8OWV - chains EEE and FFF of the 3 polymer chains in the assembly; structure by X-ray diffraction, 1.73 A resolution.

[Chain EEE]
Molecule: Spike protein S1
Source organism: Severe acute respiratory syndrome coronavirus 2
UniProtKB: P0DTC2 (SPIKE_SARS2); residues 331-532 here = UniProt positions 331-532
Amino-acid sequence (209 residues; each row starts with the number of its first residue):
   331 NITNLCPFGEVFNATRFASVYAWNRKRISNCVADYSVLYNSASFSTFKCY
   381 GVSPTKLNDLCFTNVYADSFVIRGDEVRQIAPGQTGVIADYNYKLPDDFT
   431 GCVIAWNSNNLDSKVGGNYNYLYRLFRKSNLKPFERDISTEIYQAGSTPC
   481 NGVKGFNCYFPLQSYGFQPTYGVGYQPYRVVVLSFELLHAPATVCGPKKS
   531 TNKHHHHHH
Not modelled in the structure: 529-539
Sequence notes: conflict V417 (Lys in P0DTC2); variant K484 (Glu in P0DTC2), Y501 (Asn in P0DTC2); expression tag (533-539)
Disulfide bonds: C336-C361, C379-C432, C391-C525, C480-C488
Covalent attachments: N-acetylglucosamine (NAG) linked to N343
Curated features (UniProtKB/Swiss-Prot):
  - region: R403 to D405 (Integrin-binding motif), N448 to F456 (Immunodominant HLA epitope recognized by the CD8+)
  - glycosylation (N-linked (GlcNAc...) asparagine): N331 (complex), N343 (complex)
  - natural variant: G339 (G339D: In strain: Omicron/BA.1, Omicron/BA.2 and 4 more; G339H: In strain: Omicron/BA.2.75, Omicron/XBB.1.5 and 1 more), R346 (R346K: In strain: Mu/B.1.621; R346T: In strain: Omicron/BQ.1.1, Omicron/XBB.1.5 and 1 more), L368 (L368I: In strain: Omicron/XBB.1.5, Omicron/EG.5.1), S371 (S371F: In strain: Omicron/BA.2, Omicron/BA.2.12.1 and 6 more; S371L: In strain: Omicron/BA.1), S373 (S373P: In strain: Omicron/BA.1, Omicron/BA.2 and 7 more), S375 (S375F: In strain: Omicron/BA.1, Omicron/BA.2 and 7 more), T376 (T376A: In strain: Omicron/BA.2, Omicron/BA.2.12.1 and 5 more), D405 (D405N: In strain: Omicron/BA.2, Omicron/BA.2.12.1 and 6 more), R408 (R408S: In strain: Omicron/BA.2, Omicron/BA.2.12.1 and 6 more), N440 (N440K: In strain: Omicron/BA.1, Omicron/BA.2 and 7 more), K444 (K444T: In strain: Omicron/BQ.1.1), V445 (V445P: In strain: Omicron/XBB.1.5, Omicron/EG.5.1), 15 further natural variant entries in UniProt
  - mutagenesis: N331 (N331Q: Reduced viral infectivity), N343 (N343Q: Reduced viral infectivity), L452 (L452R: Increased resistance to neutralizing antibodies. Decreases HLA binding to NF9 epitope. Increased binding affinity to human ACE2), Y453 (Y453F: Decreased HLA binding to NF9 epitope. Increased binding affinity to human ACE2), A475 (A475V: Increased resistance to neutralizing antibodies), V483 (V483A: Increased resistance to neutralizing antibodies), F490 (F490L: Increased resistance to neutralizing antibodies and human covalescent sera neutralization), Q493 (Q493N: Reduced host ACE2-binding affinity in vitro; Q493Y: Reduced host ACE2-binding affinity in vitro), H519 (H519P: Increased resistance to human covalescent sera neutralization)
Reported in the primary citation:
  - contacts within the chain: R403-Y505

[Chain FFF]
Molecule: H6
Source organism: Lama glama
Amino-acid sequence (133 residues; numbered 2 to 134; the number before each row is that of its first residue):
     2 QVQLVESGGGLVQPGGSLTLSCVASESSLAPYRVAWFRQAPGKEREGVSC
    52 ISRDAHPTSTYYTASVKGRFTMSRDNAKNTVYLQMNSLKPSDTAVYYCAT
   102 DLGGYCSDSNYPRAWWGQGTQVTVSSKHHHHHH
Not modelled in the structure: 128-134
Disulfide bonds: C23-C99, C51-C107

[Chain EEE / chain FFF interface]
Residue-residue contacts (30; chain EEE residue first):
  R403(EEE) - T59(FFF)  hydrogen bond (side chain-backbone)
  R403(EEE) - Y62(FFF)  hydrogen bond
  D405(EEE) - T59(FFF)
  R408(EEE) - H57(FFF)
  T415(EEE) - Y106(FFF)
  G416(EEE) - D55(FFF)
  G416(EEE) - Y106(FFF)  hydrogen bond (backbone-side chain)
  V417(EEE) - Y106(FFF)
  D420(EEE) - R54(FFF)  salt bridge
  D420(EEE) - Y106(FFF)  hydrogen bond
  Y421(EEE) - R54(FFF)
  Y421(EEE) - G105(FFF)
  Y421(EEE) - Y106(FFF)  hydrophobic
  Y453(EEE) - S108(FFF)
  L455(EEE) - Y106(FFF)
  L455(EEE) - C107(FFF)
  L455(EEE) - S108(FFF)
  F456(EEE) - R34(FFF)
  F456(EEE) - N111(FFF)
  N460(EEE) - R54(FFF)  hydrogen bond
  Y473(EEE) - L103(FFF)  hydrogen bond (side chain-backbone)
  A475(EEE) - D102(FFF)
  A475(EEE) - L103(FFF)  hydrogen bond (backbone-backbone)
  G476(EEE) - L103(FFF)
  N487(EEE) - R114(FFF)
  N487(EEE) - A115(FFF)  hydrogen bond (side chain-backbone)
  Y489(EEE) - R34(FFF)
  Y489(EEE) - D102(FFF)
  Y489(EEE) - N111(FFF)
  Y489(EEE) - R114(FFF)  hydrogen bond
Also at the interface, not in a pair above, chain EEE (21 interface residues in all): Q474, S477, Q493, Y505
Also at the interface, not in a pair above, chain FFF (18 interface residues in all): G104, Y112, W116
The authors on this interface:
  - pairs named by the authors: R408(EEE)-H57(FFF), D420(EEE)-R54(FFF) (salt bridge), D420(EEE)-Y106(FFF) (hydrogen bond), Y421(EEE)-R54(FFF) (hydrogen bond), N460(EEE)-R54(FFF) (hydrogen bond)
  - interface residues, chain EEE: R403(EEE)

[Summary]
21 residues of chain EEE and 18 residues of chain FFF are in contact; the contacts include 9 hydrogen bonds
and 1 salt bridge. Polar contacts include D420(EEE)-R54(FFF), R403(EEE)-T59(FFF) and R403(EEE)-Y62(FFF). The
authors report a contact between R408(EEE) and H57(FFF); a salt bridge between D420(EEE) and R54(FFF);
hydrogen bonds between D420(EEE) and Y106(FFF), Y421(EEE) and R54(FFF) and N460(EEE) and R54(FFF). The paper
reports the interface residue R403(EEE); contacts within the chain involving Y505(EEE) and R403(EEE).
Chain EEE is Spike protein S1 (Severe acute respiratory syndrome coronavirus 2) and chain FFF is H6 (Lama
glama); the structure, H6 and F2 nanobodies bound to SARS-CoV-2 spike RBD, was determined by X-ray diffraction
(same publication as 8OYT, 8OYU, 8OWT and 8OWW).
